8Z9C - chains A and M of the 14 polymer chains in the assembly; structure by electron microscopy, 3.01 A resolution.

== Chain A ==
Protein: Protein structure
Sequence (200 residues; numbered 1 to 200; the number before each row is that of its first residue):
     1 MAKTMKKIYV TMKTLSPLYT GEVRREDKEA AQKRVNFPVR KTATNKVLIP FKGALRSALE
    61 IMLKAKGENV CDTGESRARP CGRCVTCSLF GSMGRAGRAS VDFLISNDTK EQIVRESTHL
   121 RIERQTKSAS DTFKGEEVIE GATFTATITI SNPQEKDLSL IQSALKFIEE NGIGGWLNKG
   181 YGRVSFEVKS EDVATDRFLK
Not modelled in the structure: 1, 25-44, 74, 116-135
Metal / ion sites: Zn2+: Cys71, Cys81, Cys84, Cys87

== Chain M ==
Molecule: 60-nt RNA strand
Sequence (60 nucleotides; numbered -10 to 50; 1 number in that range is skipped by the numbering (no residue carries it; nothing is unmodelled there); the number before each row is that of its first residue; numbers below 1 keep their minus sign (G-10 is residue -10)):
   -10 GGUUAAAACU
     1 CUUCUCAUGC UGGAUUCGAA AUUAGGUGCG CUUCGCGUUU AAGUCCCAUA
Not modelled in the structure: -10, 40-50

== Chain A / chain M interface ==
Pairs across the interface (34; chain A residue first):
  Tyr19(A) with G37(M), phosphate contact
  Thr20(A) with G37(M), phosphate contact
  Gly21(A) with C36(M), sugar contact; G37(M), hydrogen bond to the phosphate
  Glu22(A) with C36(M), hydrogen bond to the base
  Val23(A) with C36(M), base contact
  Pro50(A) with G35(M), base contact
  Lys52(A) with U33(M), salt bridge to the phosphate; C34(M), salt bridge to the phosphate
  Gly53(A) with G35(M), hydrogen bond to the base
  Ala54(A) with G35(M), hydrogen bond to the base
  Arg56(A) with U33(M), hydrogen bond to the phosphate; C34(M), salt bridge to the phosphate
  Ser57(A) with G35(M), hydrogen bond to the base
  Thr73(A) with U33(M), sugar contact; C34(M), sugar contact
  Pro80(A) with U33(M), sugar contact
  Phe90(A) with U33(M), sugar contact
  Gly91(A) with U33(M), sugar contact
  Ser92(A) with U32(M), hydrogen bond to the sugar; U33(M), sugar contact
  Met93(A) with U32(M), hydrogen bond to the sugar; U33(M), base contact
  Gly94(A) with U32(M), hydrogen bond to the sugar
  Ala96(A) with U32(M), sugar contact; U33(M), phosphate contact
  Gly97(A) with U33(M), hydrogen bond to the phosphate
  Ile173(A) with G35(M), base contact
  Gly174(A) with G37(M), phosphate contact
  Gly175(A) with G37(M), hydrogen bond to the phosphate; U38(M), phosphate contact
  Trp176(A) with U38(M), hydrogen bond to the phosphate
  Leu177(A) with U38(M), hydrogen bond to the phosphate
  Asn178(A) with U39(M), hydrogen bond to the phosphate

== Summary ==
26 residues of chain A face 8 of chain M across their interface, with 14 hydrogen bonds and 3 salt bridges.
Polar pairs include Glu22(A)-C36(M), Gly53(A)-G35(M) and Ala54(A)-G35(M). Cys71(A), Cys81(A), Cys84(A) and
Cys87(A) coordinate Zn2+.
Here chain A is Protein structure and chain M is a 60-nt RNA strand. Entry 8Z9C (Cryo-EM structure of
NTR-bound type VII CRISPR-Cas complex at substrate-engaged state I) was determined by electron microscopy
together with 8YHD, 8YHE, 8Z4J, 8Z4L, 8Z99 and 8Z9E from the same study.
